6D3F - chain A; structure by X-ray diffraction, 2.27 A resolution.

Chain A:
Name: Receptor-type tyrosine-protein phosphatase epsilon
Organism: Homo sapiens
Notes: EC 3.1.3.48; fragment: D2 domain
UniProtKB: P23469 (PTPRE_HUMAN); numbering as in UniProt (aligned over 425-700)
Amino-acid sequence (279 residues; numbered 422 to 700; the number before each row is that of its first residue):
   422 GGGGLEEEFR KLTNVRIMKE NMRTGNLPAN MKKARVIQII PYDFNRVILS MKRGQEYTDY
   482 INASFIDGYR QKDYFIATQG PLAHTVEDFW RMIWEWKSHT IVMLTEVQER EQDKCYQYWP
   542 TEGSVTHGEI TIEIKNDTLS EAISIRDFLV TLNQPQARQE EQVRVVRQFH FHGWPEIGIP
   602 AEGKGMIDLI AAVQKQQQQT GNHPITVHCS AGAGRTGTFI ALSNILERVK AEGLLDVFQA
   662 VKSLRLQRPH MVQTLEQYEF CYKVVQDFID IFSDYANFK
Unresolved in the structure: 422-424, 700
Sequence notes: expression tag (422-424)
Curated features (UniProtKB/Swiss-Prot):
  - active site: Cys630 (Phosphocysteine intermediate)
  - modified residue: Tyr696 (Phosphotyrosine)

Overview:
UniProt lists active-site residue Cys630.
Chain A is Receptor-type tyrosine-protein phosphatase epsilon (Homo sapiens); the structure, Crystal Structure
of the PTP epsilon D2 domain, was determined by X-ray diffraction, deposited together with 6D4D and 6D4F.
